6WDS - chains A and C of the 6 polymer chains in the assembly; structure by electron microscopy, 2.90 A resolution.

Chain A:
Name: viral protein 1
Organism: Enterovirus D68
UniProt: A0A097BW12 (A0A097BW12_9ENTO); residues 1-297 here correspond to UniProt positions 565-861 (UniProt number = residue number + 564)
Amino-acid sequence (297 residues; numbered 1 to 297; the number before each row is that of its first residue):
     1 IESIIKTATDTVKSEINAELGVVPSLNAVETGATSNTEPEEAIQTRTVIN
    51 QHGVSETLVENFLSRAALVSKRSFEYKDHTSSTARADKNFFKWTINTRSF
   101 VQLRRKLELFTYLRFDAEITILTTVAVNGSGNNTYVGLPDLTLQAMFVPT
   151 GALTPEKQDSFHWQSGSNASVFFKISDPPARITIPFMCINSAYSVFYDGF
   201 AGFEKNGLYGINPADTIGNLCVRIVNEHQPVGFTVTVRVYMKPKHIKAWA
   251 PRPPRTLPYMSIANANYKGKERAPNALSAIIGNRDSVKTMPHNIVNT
Not modelled in the structure: 1, 130-132, 296-297

Chain C:
Name: viral protein 3
Organism: Enterovirus D68
UniProt: A0A097BW12 (A0A097BW12_9ENTO); residues 1-247 here correspond to UniProt positions 318-564 (UniProt number = residue number + 317)
Amino-acid sequence (247 residues; each row starts with the number of its first residue):
     1 GVPTYLLPGSGQFLTTDDHSSAPALPCFNPTPEMHIPGQVRNMLEVVQVE
    51 SMMEINNTESAVGMERLKVDISALTDVDQLLFNIPLDIQLDGPLRNTLVG
   101 NISRYYTHWSGSLEMTFMFCGSFMAAGKLILCYTPPGGSCPTTRETAMLG
   151 THIVWDFGLQSSVTLIIPWISGSHYRMFNNDAKSTNANVGYVTCFMQTNL
   201 IVPSESSDTCSLIGFIAAKDDFSLRLMRDSPDIGQLDHLHAAEAAYQ
Not modelled in the structure: 246-247

How chain A and chain C interact:
Contacting residue pairs (200; chain A residue first):
  Glu-2(A) / Arg-41(C)  salt bridge
  Ala-8(A) / Asp-221(C)
  Thr-9(A) / Asp-220(C)  hydrogen bond
  Thr-9(A) / Asp-221(C)
  Ser-25(A) / Ile-153(C)
  Ser-25(A) / Ser-162(C)
  Ser-25(A) / Val-163(C)
  Ser-25(A) / Thr-164(C)  hydrogen bond (backbone-backbone)
  Leu-26(A) / Gln-160(C)
  Leu-26(A) / Ser-162(C)
  Asn-27(A) / Gln-160(C)
  Asn-27(A) / Ser-162(C)  hydrogen bond (backbone-backbone)
  Asn-27(A) / Thr-164(C)  hydrogen bond
  Val-29(A) / Glu-50(C)
  Val-29(A) / Thr-116(C)
  Val-29(A) / Met-118(C)  hydrophobic
  Val-29(A) / Ser-162(C)  hydrogen bond (backbone-side chain)
  Val-29(A) / Phe-215(C)  hydrophobic
  Glu-30(A) / Met-118(C)
  Glu-30(A) / Ser-161(C)
  Glu-30(A) / Ser-162(C)
  Thr-34(A) / Gln-48(C)
  Thr-34(A) / Val-49(C)
  Thr-34(A) / Glu-50(C)  hydrogen bond (side chain-backbone)
  Thr-34(A) / Glu-114(C)
  Ser-35(A) / Glu-50(C)  hydrogen bond (backbone-side chain)
  Ser-35(A) / Glu-114(C)  hydrogen bond
  Ser-35(A) / Thr-116(C)
  Ser-35(A) / Thr-164(C)  hydrogen bond
  Ser-35(A) / Lys-219(C)
  Thr-37(A) / Thr-164(C)  hydrogen bond
  Thr-37(A) / Ile-166(C)
  Thr-37(A) / Lys-219(C)  hydrogen bond (backbone-side chain)
  Ala-42(A) / Ile-166(C)  hydrophobic
  Ile-43(A) / Thr-151(C)
  Ile-43(A) / Pro-168(C)  hydrophobic
  Asn-50(A) / Asp-221(C)
  His-52(A) / Ser-110(C)
  His-52(A) / His-174(C)
  His-52(A) / Tyr-175(C)  hydrogen bond
  His-52(A) / Ser-223(C)
  Gly-53(A) / Ser-223(C)
  Val-54(A) / Asn-42(C)  hydrogen bond (backbone-side chain)
  Val-54(A) / Leu-44(C)  hydrophobic
  Glu-56(A) / Tyr-106(C)  hydrogen bond (backbone-side chain)
  Glu-56(A) / Arg-225(C)
  Glu-56(A) / Leu-226(C)  hydrogen bond (side chain-backbone)
  Glu-56(A) / Met-227(C)
  Thr-57(A) / Asn-42(C)  hydrogen bond
  Thr-57(A) / Met-43(C)  hydrogen bond (backbone-backbone)
  Thr-57(A) / Leu-44(C)
  Thr-57(A) / Tyr-106(C)
  Thr-57(A) / Leu-224(C)
  Leu-58(A) / Arg-41(C)
  Leu-58(A) / Asn-42(C)  hydrogen bond (backbone-side chain)
  Val-59(A) / Val-40(C)  hydrophobic
  Val-59(A) / Arg-41(C)  hydrogen bond (backbone-backbone)
  Val-59(A) / Asn-42(C)
  Val-59(A) / Met-43(C)  hydrophobic
  Asn-61(A) / Met-227(C)
  Phe-62(A) / Tyr-105(C)  hydrophobic
  Phe-62(A) / Tyr-106(C)
  Phe-62(A) / Met-227(C)
  Arg-65(A) / Thr-15(C)
  Arg-65(A) / Met-227(C)
  Ala-66(A) / Phe-13(C)  hydrophobic
  Ala-66(A) / Thr-15(C)  hydrogen bond (backbone-backbone)
  Arg-72(A) / Ala-244(C)  hydrogen bond (side chain-backbone)
  Arg-72(A) / Ala-245(C)
  Arg-85(A) / Ala-244(C)
  Phe-91(A) / Ala-245(C)  hydrophobic
  Lys-92(A) / Ala-244(C)
  Lys-92(A) / Ala-245(C)
  Trp-93(A) / Ala-245(C)  hydrophobic
  Arg-98(A) / Leu-239(C)
  Ser-99(A) / Gln-235(C)
  Phe-100(A) / Gln-235(C)
  Val-101(A) / Ile-233(C)  hydrophobic
  Val-101(A) / Gly-234(C)
  Val-101(A) / Gln-235(C)
  Gln-102(A) / Asp-229(C)  hydrogen bond (side chain-backbone)
  Gln-102(A) / Ser-230(C)
  Gln-102(A) / Ile-233(C)
  Arg-104(A) / Leu-239(C)
  Arg-105(A) / Asn-101(C)  hydrogen bond
  Arg-105(A) / Tyr-105(C)
  Arg-105(A) / Ser-230(C)
  Arg-105(A) / Asp-232(C)  salt bridge
  Arg-105(A) / Ile-233(C)
  Lys-106(A) / Tyr-105(C)
  Lys-106(A) / Met-227(C)
  Phe-110(A) / Met-43(C)  hydrophobic
  Tyr-112(A) / Ile-36(C)  hydrophobic
  Arg-114(A) / Pro-30(C)
  Arg-114(A) / Thr-31(C)  hydrogen bond (side chain-backbone)
  Arg-114(A) / Glu-33(C)  salt bridge
  Glu-118(A) / His-19(C)
  Glu-118(A) / Ser-21(C)  hydrogen bond
  Thr-120(A) / Phe-13(C)
  Ala-169(A) / Ala-24(C)
  Pro-178(A) / Gly-11(C)
  Pro-179(A) / Phe-13(C)  hydrophobic
  Arg-181(A) / Phe-13(C)
  Arg-181(A) / Asp-17(C)  salt bridge
  Arg-181(A) / Ser-21(C)
  Ile-182(A) / Ser-21(C)
  Ile-182(A) / Ala-22(C)
  Ile-182(A) / Ala-24(C)  hydrophobic
  Thr-183(A) / Ser-21(C)  hydrogen bond
  Thr-183(A) / Ala-22(C)  hydrogen bond (backbone-backbone)
  Thr-183(A) / Pro-23(C)
  Thr-183(A) / Ala-24(C)  hydrogen bond (backbone-backbone)
  Pro-185(A) / Phe-28(C)  hydrophobic
  Phe-186(A) / Phe-28(C)
  Phe-186(A) / Pro-30(C)
  Met-187(A) / Leu-25(C)  hydrophobic
  Cys-188(A) / Thr-31(C)  hydrogen bond (backbone-side chain)
  Ile-189(A) / Thr-31(C)
  Asn-190(A) / Thr-31(C)  hydrogen bond (backbone-side chain)
  Ser-191(A) / Pro-32(C)  hydrogen bond (side chain-backbone)
  Ser-191(A) / Glu-33(C)
  Ser-191(A) / Met-34(C)
  Tyr-240(A) / Phe-13(C)  hydrophobic
  Lys-242(A) / Thr-15(C)
  Lys-242(A) / Thr-16(C)
  Lys-242(A) / Asp-17(C)
  Lys-242(A) / Asp-18(C)
  Lys-244(A) / His-19(C)
  Lys-244(A) / Ser-21(C)
  Lys-247(A) / Gln-39(C)
  Ala-248(A) / Gln-39(C)
  Ala-248(A) / Val-40(C)  hydrogen bond (backbone-backbone)
  Trp-249(A) / Glu-33(C)
  Trp-249(A) / Ile-36(C)
  Trp-249(A) / Gly-38(C)
  Trp-249(A) / Gln-39(C)
  Ala-250(A) / Gly-38(C)  hydrogen bond (backbone-backbone)
  Pro-251(A) / Val-40(C)
  Pro-254(A) / Asn-101(C)
  Thr-256(A) / Asn-96(C)
  Tyr-259(A) / Leu-239(C)
  Met-260(A) / Leu-239(C)
  Met-260(A) / His-240(C)  hydrogen bond (backbone-backbone)
  Ser-261(A) / Leu-239(C)
  Ser-261(A) / His-240(C)
  Ile-262(A) / Leu-239(C)  hydrophobic
  Ile-262(A) / Ala-241(C)
  Pro-274(A) / Asp-91(C)
  Pro-274(A) / Arg-95(C)
  Asn-275(A) / Arg-95(C)  hydrogen bond
  Ser-278(A) / Val-62(C)
  Ser-278(A) / Gly-63(C)  hydrogen bond (backbone-backbone)
  Ser-278(A) / Arg-66(C)
  Ala-279(A) / Arg-66(C)
  Ile-280(A) / Arg-95(C)  hydrogen bond (backbone-side chain)
  Ile-280(A) / Asn-96(C)
  Ile-281(A) / Glu-54(C)
  Ile-281(A) / Asn-57(C)
  Ile-281(A) / Arg-66(C)  hydrogen bond (backbone-side chain)
  Ile-281(A) / Asp-91(C)
  Ile-281(A) / Gly-92(C)
  Ile-281(A) / Arg-95(C)
  Ile-281(A) / Asn-96(C)
  Gly-282(A) / Asn-57(C)
  Gly-282(A) / Asp-91(C)
  Asn-283(A) / Asn-57(C)  hydrogen bond (side chain-backbone)
  Asn-283(A) / Glu-59(C)
  Asn-283(A) / Arg-66(C)
  Arg-284(A) / Ile-55(C)  hydrogen bond (side chain-backbone)
  Arg-284(A) / Asn-57(C)  hydrogen bond (backbone-backbone)
  Arg-284(A) / Thr-58(C)
  Arg-284(A) / Asn-83(C)  hydrogen bond (side chain-backbone)
  Arg-284(A) / Pro-85(C)
  Arg-284(A) / Pro-93(C)
  Asp-285(A) / Thr-58(C)
  Ser-286(A) / Thr-58(C)
  Val-287(A) / Ile-55(C)
  Val-287(A) / Asn-56(C)
  Val-287(A) / Leu-81(C)
  Val-287(A) / Phe-82(C)
  Val-287(A) / Asn-83(C)  hydrogen bond (backbone-backbone)
  Lys-288(A) / Leu-80(C)  hydrogen bond (side chain-backbone)
  Lys-288(A) / Leu-81(C)
  Lys-288(A) / Asn-83(C)  hydrogen bond (backbone-side chain)
  Thr-289(A) / Asn-83(C)
  Met-290(A) / Asn-83(C)
  Met-290(A) / Ile-84(C)
  Met-290(A) / Pro-85(C)  hydrophobic
  Met-290(A) / Cys-140(C)  hydrophobic
  Met-290(A) / Tyr-191(C)  hydrophobic
  His-292(A) / Ser-139(C)
  His-292(A) / Cys-140(C)
  His-292(A) / Lys-183(C)
  His-292(A) / Tyr-191(C)
  Asn-293(A) / Gly-138(C)
  Asn-293(A) / Ser-139(C)  hydrogen bond (backbone-side chain)
  Asn-293(A) / Lys-183(C)
  Asn-293(A) / Asn-188(C)
  Asn-293(A) / Tyr-191(C)
  Ile-294(A) / Ser-139(C)  hydrogen bond (backbone-side chain)
Interface residues without a listed pair, chain A (101 interface residues in all): Ala-28, Ala-33, Glu-38, Pro-39, Ser-70, Thr-94, Leu-109, Phe-147, Ile-184, Ala-192, Arg-255, Leu-257, Pro-291
Interface residues without a listed pair, chain C (105 interface residues in all): Leu-14, Ser-20, Pro-37, Val-46, Val-69, Ile-102, Ser-112, Gly-137, Trp-155, Ala-217, His-238, Glu-243

In short:
101 residues of chain A and 105 residues of chain C are in contact; the contacts include 47 hydrogen bonds and
4 salt bridges. Among the polar pairs are Glu-2(A)/Arg-41(C), Arg-105(A)/Asp-232(C) and Arg-114(A)/Glu-33(C).
Here chain A is viral protein 1 and chain C is viral protein 3, both from Enterovirus D68. Entry 6WDS
(Enterovirus D68 in complex with human monoclonal antibody EV68-159) was determined by electron microscopy
(same publication as 6WDT).
